Entry 2F5S (X-ray diffraction, 2.35 A resolution); this record covers chains C and A of the 3 polymer chains in the assembly.

# Chain C
Molecule: 16-nt DNA strand
Sequence (16 nucleotides; each row starts with the number of its first residue):
    11 TGCGTCCGAGTCTACC
Disordered / not traced: 11-13, 25-26
Modified positions: 8OG (8-oxo-2'-deoxy-guanosine-5'-monophosphate) at position 18

# Chain A
Molecule: formamidopyrimidine-DNA glycosidase
From: Geobacillus stearothermophilus
Notes: EC 3.2.2.23
UniProtKB: P84131 (P84131_BACST); residues 1-274 here = UniProt positions 1-274
Chain sequence (274 residues; each row starts with the number of its first residue):
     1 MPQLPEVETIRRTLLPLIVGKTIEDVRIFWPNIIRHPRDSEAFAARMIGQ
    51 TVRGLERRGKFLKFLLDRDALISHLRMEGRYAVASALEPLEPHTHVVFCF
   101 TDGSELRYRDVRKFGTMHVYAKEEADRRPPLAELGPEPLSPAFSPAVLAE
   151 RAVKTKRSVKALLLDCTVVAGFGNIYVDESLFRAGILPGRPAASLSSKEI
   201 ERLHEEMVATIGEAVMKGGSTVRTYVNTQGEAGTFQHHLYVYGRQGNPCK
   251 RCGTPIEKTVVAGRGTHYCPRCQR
Disordered / not traced: 1
Sequence notes: engineered mutation Gln3 (Glu in P84131), Cys166 (Gln in P84131)
Ion coordination: Zn2+: Cys249, Cys252, Cys269, Cys272
Reported in the primary citation:
  - binding site for the 16-nt DNA strand (chain C): Phe114

# How chain C and chain A interact
Residue-residue contacts - 33 pairs, chain C then chain A:
  DC16(C) - Lys258(A)  hydrogen bond to the phosphate
  DC17(C) - Met77(A)  sugar contact
  DC17(C) - Arg112(A)  base contact
  DC17(C) - Tyr242(A)  phosphate contact
  DC17(C) - Lys258(A)  salt bridge to the phosphate
  8OG_18(C) - Pro2(A)  sugar contact
  8OG_18(C) - Gln3(A)  base contact
  8OG_18(C) - Glu6(A)  base contact
  8OG_18(C) - Asn174(A)  phosphate contact
  8OG_18(C) - Ile175(A)  sugar contact
  8OG_18(C) - Ser220(A)  base contact
  8OG_18(C) - Thr221(A)  base contact
  8OG_18(C) - Val222(A)  hydrogen bond to the base
  8OG_18(C) - Arg223(A)  hydrogen bond to the base
  8OG_18(C) - Thr224(A)  hydrogen bond to the base
  8OG_18(C) - Tyr225(A)  hydrogen bond to the base
  8OG_18(C) - Tyr242(A)  hydrogen bond to the phosphate
  8OG_18(C) - Arg264(A)  salt bridge to the phosphate
  DA19(C) - Gln3(A)  phosphate contact
  DA19(C) - Lys60(A)  salt bridge to the phosphate
  DA19(C) - His74(A)  hydrogen bond to the phosphate
  DA19(C) - Arg76(A)  hydrogen bond to the base
  DA19(C) - Met77(A)  base contact
  DA19(C) - Phe114(A)  base contact
  DA19(C) - Gly173(A)  phosphate contact
  DA19(C) - Asn174(A)  hydrogen bond to the phosphate
  DA19(C) - Arg264(A)  salt bridge to the phosphate
  DG20(C) - Lys60(A)  salt bridge to the phosphate
  DG20(C) - His74(A)  salt bridge to the phosphate
  DG20(C) - Arg76(A)  hydrogen bond to the sugar
  DT21(C) - Phe61(A)  phosphate contact
  DT21(C) - Pro130(A)  phosphate contact
  DT21(C) - Cys166(A)  phosphate contact
Also at the interface, not in a pair above, chain A (25 interface residues in all): Gly265

# Overview
6 residues of chain C face 25 of chain A across their interface; the contacts include 10 hydrogen bonds and 6
salt bridges. Polar contacts include 8OG_18(C)-Val222(A), 8OG_18(C)-Arg223(A) and 8OG_18(C)-Thr224(A). The
Zn2+ site is built by Cys249(A), Cys252(A), Cys269(A) and Cys272(A). The paper reports a binding site for the
16-nt DNA strand (chain C) at Phe114(A).
Here chain C is a 16-nt DNA strand and chain A is formamidopyrimidine-DNA glycosidase (Geobacillus
stearothermophilus). Entry 2F5S (Catalytically inactive (E3Q) MutM crosslinked to oxoG:C containing DNA CC1)
was determined by X-ray diffraction, deposited together with 2F5N, 2F5O and 2F5Q.
